7RJD - chains A and F of the 10 polymer chains in the assembly; structure by electron microscopy, 3.20 A resolution.

[Chain A]
Molecule: Ubiquinol--cytochrome-c reductase subunit
Source organism: Candida albicans (strain SC5314 / ATCC MYA-2876)
UniProtKB: A0A1D8PP59 (A0A1D8PP59_CANAL); residue numbers follow UniProt; this construct covers 1-439
Chain sequence (439 residues; numbered 1 to 439; the number before each row is that of its first residue):
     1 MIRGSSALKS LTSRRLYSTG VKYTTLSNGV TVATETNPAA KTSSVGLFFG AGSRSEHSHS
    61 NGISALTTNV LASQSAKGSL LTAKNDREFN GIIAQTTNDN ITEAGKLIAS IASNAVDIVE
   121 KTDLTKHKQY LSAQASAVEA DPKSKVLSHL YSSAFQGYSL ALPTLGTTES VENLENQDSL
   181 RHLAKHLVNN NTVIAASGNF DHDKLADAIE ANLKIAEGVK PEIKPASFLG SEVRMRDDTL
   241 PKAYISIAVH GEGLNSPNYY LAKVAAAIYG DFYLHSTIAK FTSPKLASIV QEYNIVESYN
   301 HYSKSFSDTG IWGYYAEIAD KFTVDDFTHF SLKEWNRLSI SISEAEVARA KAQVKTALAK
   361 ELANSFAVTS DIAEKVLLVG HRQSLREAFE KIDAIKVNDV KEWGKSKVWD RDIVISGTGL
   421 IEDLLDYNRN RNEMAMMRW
Unresolved in the structure: 1-21, 438-439

[Chain F]
Molecule: Ubiquinol--cytochrome-c reductase subunit 8
Source organism: Candida albicans (strain SC5314 / ATCC MYA-2876)
UniProtKB: A0A1D8PHA2 (A0A1D8PHA2_CANAL); residues 1-95 here = UniProt positions 1-95
Chain sequence (95 residues; row label = number of the first residue in the row):
     1 MAGAPHPHTY MGWWGSLGSP KQKYITQYTI SPYAAKPLKG AAYNAVFNTF RRTKNQFLYV
    61 AIPFVVVWSI WTRARDYNEY LYTKEGREEL ERVNV
Unresolved in the structure: 1-8, 94-95

[Interface between chain A and chain F]
Contacting residue pairs (45):
  Leu-229(A) with Ala-34(F), hydrophobic
  Gly-230(A) with Ile-30(F); Ser-31(F), hydrogen bond (backbone-backbone)
  Ser-231(A) with Thr-29(F)
  Glu-232(A) with Gln-27(F); Tyr-28(F); Thr-29(F), hydrogen bond (backbone-backbone)
  Val-233(A) with Thr-26(F); Gln-27(F); Tyr-28(F), hydrophobic
  Arg-234(A) with Ile-25(F); Thr-26(F); Gln-27(F), hydrogen bond (backbone-backbone)
  Met-235(A) with Ile-25(F); Thr-26(F)
  Arg-236(A) with Ser-19(F); Gln-22(F), hydrogen bond; Lys-23(F); Ile-25(F)
  Asp-237(A) with Gln-22(F); Lys-23(F); Tyr-24(F)
  Asp-238(A) with Pro-20(F); Lys-21(F); Gln-22(F), hydrogen bond (backbone-backbone)
  Thr-239(A) with Lys-23(F)
  Lys-321(A) with Gly-15(F)
  Phe-322(A) with Gly-15(F); Ser-16(F)
  Asp-412(A) with Ser-31(F); Pro-32(F); Tyr-33(F)
  Glu-422(A) with Trp-14(F); Gly-15(F); Ser-16(F), hydrogen bond (side chain-backbone); Leu-17(F), hydrogen bond (side chain-backbone); Ser-19(F), hydrogen bond
  Asp-423(A) with Trp-14(F); Gly-15(F)
  Leu-425(A) with Trp-14(F), hydrophobic
  Tyr-427(A) with Ser-31(F); Pro-32(F)
  Asn-428(A) with Pro-32(F)
  Arg-431(A) with Tyr-33(F)
  Asn-432(A) with Tyr-33(F)
Interface residues without a listed pair, chain A (22 interface residues in all): Gln-156
Interface residues without a listed pair, chain F (21 interface residues in all): Trp-13

[Summary]
The interface between chain A and chain F involves 22 residues on one side and 21 on the other, with 8
hydrogen bonds. Polar pairs include Arg-236(A)/Gln-22(F), Glu-422(A)/Ser-16(F) and Glu-422(A)/Leu-17(F).
Here chain A is Ubiquinol--cytochrome-c reductase subunit and chain F is Ubiquinol--cytochrome-c reductase
subunit 8, both from Candida albicans (strain SC5314 / ATCC MYA-2876). Entry 7RJD (Complex III2 from Candida
albicans, inhibitor free, Rieske head domain in c position) was determined by electron microscopy together
with 7RJA, 7RJB, 7RJC and 7RJE from the same study.
